PDB entry 6QJ6 | X-ray diffraction, 1.74 A resolution | chain A

== Chain A ==
Molecule: Trehalose 6-phosphate phosphatase
Organism: Burkholderia pseudomallei (strain K96243)
Notes: EC 3.1.3.12
UniProt: Q63SB3 (Q63SB3_BURPS); residue numbers follow UniProt; this construct covers 1-269
Sequence (269 residues; numbered 1 to 269; the number before each row is that of its first residue):
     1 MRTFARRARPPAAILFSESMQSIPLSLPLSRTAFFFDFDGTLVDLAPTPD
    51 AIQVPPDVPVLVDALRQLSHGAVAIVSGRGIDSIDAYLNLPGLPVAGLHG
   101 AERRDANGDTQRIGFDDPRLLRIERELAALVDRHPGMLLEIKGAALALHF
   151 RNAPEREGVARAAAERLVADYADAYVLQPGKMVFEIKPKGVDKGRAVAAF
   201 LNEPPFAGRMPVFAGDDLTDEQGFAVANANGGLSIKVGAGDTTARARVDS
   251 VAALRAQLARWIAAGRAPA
Unresolved in the structure: 1, 267-269
Metal / ion sites: Mg2+: Asp37, Asp39, Asp216

== In short ==
Asp37, Asp39 and Asp216 form the Mg2+ site.
Chain A is Trehalose 6-phosphate phosphatase (Burkholderia pseudomallei (strain K96243)); the structure, The
structure of Trehalose-6-phosphatase from Burkholderia pseudomallei, was determined by X-ray diffraction (same
publication as 6RCZ).
